Entry 8Y5G (electron microscopy, 3.00 A resolution); this record covers chains A and C of the 4 polymer chains in the assembly.

== Chain A ==
Name: Spermidine/putrescine import ATP-binding protein PotA
Source organism: Escherichia coli
Notes: EC 7.6.2.11
UniProt: A0A2K3TLI6 (A0A2K3TLI6_ECOLX); residues 15-374 here = UniProt positions 15-374
Chain sequence (360 residues; numbered 15 to 374; the number before each row is that of its first residue):
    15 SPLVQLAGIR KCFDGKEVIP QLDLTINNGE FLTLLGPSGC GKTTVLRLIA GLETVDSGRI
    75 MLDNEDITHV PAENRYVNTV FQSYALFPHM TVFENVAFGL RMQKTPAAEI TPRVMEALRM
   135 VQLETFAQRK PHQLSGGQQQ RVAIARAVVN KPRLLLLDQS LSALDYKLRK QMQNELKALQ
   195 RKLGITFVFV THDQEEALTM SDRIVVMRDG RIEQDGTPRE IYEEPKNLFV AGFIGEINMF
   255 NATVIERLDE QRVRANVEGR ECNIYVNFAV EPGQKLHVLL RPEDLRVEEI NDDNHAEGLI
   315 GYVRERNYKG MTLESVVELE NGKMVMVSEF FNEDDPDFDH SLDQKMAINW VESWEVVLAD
Construct notes: conflict His83 (Leu in A0A2K3TLI6), Ala283 (Gly in A0A2K3TLI6); engineered mutation Gln173 (Glu in A0A2K3TLI6)
Ion coordination: Mg2+ site 1 near Phe345 (its only coordinating residue here); Mg2+ site 2 near Asp348 (its only coordinating residue here)

== Chain C ==
Name: Spermidine/putrescine transport system permease protein PotC
Source organism: Escherichia coli
UniProt: C3TDI7 (C3TDI7_ECOLX); residue numbers follow UniProt; this construct covers 5-253
Chain sequence (249 residues; each row starts with the number of its first residue):
     5 LLRGGFMTAI YAYLYIPIII LIVNSFNSSR FGINWQGFTT KWYSLLMNND SLLQAAQHSL
    65 TMAVFSATFA TLIGSLTAVA LYRYRFRGKP FVSGMLFVVM MSPDIVMAIS LLVLFMLLGI
   125 QLGFWSLLFS HITFCLPFVV VTVYSRLKGF DVRMLEAAKD LGASEFTILR KIILPLAMPA
   185 VAAGWVLSFT LSMDDVVVSS FVTGPSYEIL PLKIYSMVKV GVSPEVNALA TILLVLSLVM
   245 VIASQLIAR
Ligand contacts: spermidine (SPD): Met104, Ser106, Asp108, Asp198
What the authors report for this chain:
  - binding site for spermidine: Met104, Ser106, Asp108, Asp198
  - mutagenesis - K223A: abolished catalytic activity on PotD

== How chain A and chain C interact ==
Pairs across the interface (24; chain A residue first):
  Arg61(A) - Arg157(C)
  Arg61(A) - Glu160(C)  salt bridge
  Leu66(A) - Glu160(C)
  Leu66(A) - Asp164(C)
  Ala86(A) - Lys163(C)
  Glu87(A) - Lys163(C)
  Glu87(A) - Gly166(C)
  Asn92(A) - Asp164(C)
  Thr93(A) - Asp164(C)
  Phe95(A) - Glu160(C)
  Phe95(A) - Ala161(C)  hydrophobic
  Phe95(A) - Asp164(C)
  Ser97(A) - Asp155(C)  hydrogen bond
  Ala99(A) - Arg157(C)
  Ala99(A) - Ala161(C)  hydrophobic
  Leu100(A) - Met158(C)
  Phe101(A) - Met158(C)
  Phe101(A) - Ile176(C)  hydrophobic
  His103(A) - Lys175(C)  hydrogen bond (side chain-backbone)
  His103(A) - Leu180(C)
  Phe112(A) - Leu165(C)  hydrophobic
  Gly113(A) - Leu165(C)
  Met116(A) - Gly166(C)
  Arg160(A) - Leu165(C)
Also at the interface, not in a pair above, chain A (20 interface residues in all): Ala64, Val91, Pro102, Met104
Also at the interface, not in a pair above, chain C (16 interface residues in all): Ala162, Ala167, Thr171, Pro179

== Overview ==
20 residues of chain A and 16 residues of chain C are in contact; the contacts include 2 hydrogen bonds and 1
salt bridge. Polar pairs include Arg61(A)-Glu160(C), Ser97(A)-Asp155(C) and His103(A)-Lys175(C). From the
paper: a binding site for spermidine at Met104(C), Ser106(C) and Asp108(C) among others; K223A of chain C
abolishes catalytic activity on PotD.
Here chain A is Spermidine/putrescine import ATP-binding protein PotA and chain C is Spermidine/putrescine
transport system permease protein PotC, both from Escherichia coli. Entry 8Y5G (Cryo-EM structure of E.coli
spermidine transporter PotABC with spermidine) was determined by electron microscopy (same publication as
8Y5F, 8Y5H, 8Y5I and 8ZX1).
